6FSJ - chain A; structure by X-ray diffraction, 1.20 A resolution.

[Chain A]
Molecule: Lysozyme C
Organism: Gallus gallus
Notes: EC 3.2.1.17
UniProt: P00698 (LYSC_CHICK); residues 1-129 here correspond to UniProt positions 19-147 (UniProt number = residue number + 18)
Amino-acid sequence (129 residues; numbered 1 to 129; the number before each row is that of its first residue):
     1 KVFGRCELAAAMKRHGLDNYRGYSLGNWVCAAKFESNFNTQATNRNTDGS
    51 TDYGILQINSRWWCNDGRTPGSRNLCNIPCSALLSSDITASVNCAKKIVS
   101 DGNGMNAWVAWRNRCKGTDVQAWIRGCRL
Curated features (UniProtKB/Swiss-Prot):
  - active site: Glu35, Asp52
  - binding site (substrate): Asp101
Disulfide bonds: Cys6-Cys127, Cys30-Cys115, Cys64-Cys80, Cys76-Cys94

[Overview]
Curated annotation (UniProt) lists active-site residues Glu35 and Asp52 and substrate-binding residue Asp101.
Chain A is Lysozyme C (Gallus gallus); the structure, Crystal structure of TCE-treated Lysozyme, was
determined by X-ray diffraction together with 5N12 and 6FSM from the same study.
